Entry 8TW9 (electron microscopy, 3.60 A resolution); this record covers chains C and E of the 6 polymer chains in the assembly.

# Chain C
Name: Chromosome transmission fidelity protein 18
Organism: Saccharomyces cerevisiae
UniProt: P49956 (CTF18_YEAST); numbering as in UniProt (aligned over 715-740)
Amino-acid sequence (26 residues; numbered 715 to 740; the number before each row is that of its first residue):
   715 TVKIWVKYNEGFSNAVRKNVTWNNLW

# Chain E
Name: DNA polymerase epsilon catalytic subunit A
Organism: Saccharomyces cerevisiae
Notes: EC 2.7.7.7, 3.1.11.-
UniProt: P21951 (DPOE_YEAST); residues 1-2222 here = UniProt positions 1-2222
Amino-acid sequence (2222 residues; each row starts with the number of its first residue):
     1 MMFGKKKNNGGSSTARYSAGNKYNTLSNNYALSAQQLLNASKIDDIDSMM
    51 GFERYVPPQYNGRFDAKDIDQIPGRVGWLTNMHATLVSQETLSSGSNGGG
   101 NSNDGERVTTNQGISGVDFYFLDEEGGSFKSTVVYDPYFFIACNDESRVN
   151 DVEELVKKYLESCLKSLQIIRKEDLTMDNHLLGLQKTLIKLSFVNSNQLF
   201 EARKLLRPILQDNANNNVQRNIYNVAANGSEKVDAKHLIEDIREYDVPYH
   251 VRVSIDKDIRVGKWYKVTQQGFIEDTRKIAFADPVVMAFDIETTKPPLKF
   301 PDSAVDQIMMISYMIDGEGFLITNREIISEDIEDFEYTPKPEYPGFFTIF
   351 NENDEVALLQRFFEHIRDVRPTVISTFNGDFFDWPFIHNRSKIHGLDMFD
   401 EIGFAPDAEGEYKSSYCSHMDCFRWVKRDSYLPQGSQGLKAVTQSKLGYN
   451 PIELDPELMTPYAFEKPQHLSEYSVSDAVATYYLYMKYVHPFIFSLCTII
   501 PLNPDETLRKGTGTLCEMLLMVQAYQHNILLPNKHTDPIERFYDGHLLES
   551 ETYVGGHVESLEAGVFRSDLKNEFKIDPSAIDELLQELPEALKFSVEVEN
   601 KSSVDKVTNFEEIKNQITQKLLELKENNIRNELPLIYHVDVASMYPNIMT
   651 TNRLQPDSIKAERDCASCDFNRPGKTCARKLKWAWRGEFFPSKMDEYNMI
   701 KRALQNETFPNKNKFSKKKVLTFDELSYADQVIHIKKRLTEYSRKVYHRV
   751 KVSEIVEREAIVCQRENPFYVDTVKSFRDRRYEFKGLAKTWKGNLSKIDP
   801 SDKHARDEAKKMIVLYDSLQLAHKVILNSFYGYVMRKGSRWYSMEMAGIT
   851 CLTGATIIQMARALVERVGRPLELDTDGIWCILPKSFPETYFFTLENGKK
   901 LYLSYPCSMLNYRVHQKFTNHQYQELKDPLNYIYETHSENTIFFEVDGPY
   951 KAMILPSSKEEGKGIKKRYAVFNEDGSLAELKGFELKRRGELQLIKNFQS
  1001 DIFKVFLEGDTLEGCYSAVASVCNRWLDVLDSHGLMLEDEDLVSLICENR
  1051 SMSKTLKEYEGQKSTSITTARRLGDFLGEDMVKDKGLQCKYIISSKPFNA
  1101 PVTERAIPVAIFSADIPIKRSFLRRWTLDPSLEDLDIRTIIDWGYYRERL
  1151 GSAIQKIITIPAALQGVSNPVPRVEHPDWLKRKIATKEDKFKQTSLTKFF
  1201 SKTKNVPTMGKIKDIEDLFEPTVEEDNAKIKIARTTKKKAVSKRKRNQLT
  1251 NEEDPLVLPSEIPSMDEDYVGWLNYQKIKWKIQARDRKRRDQLFGNTNSS
  1301 RERSALGSMIRKQAESYANSTWEVLQYKDSGEPGVLEVFVTINGKVQNIT
  1351 FHIPKTIYMKFKSQTMPLQKIKNCLIEKSSASLPNNPKTSNPAGGQLFKI
  1401 TLPESVFLEEKENCTSIFNDENVLGVFEGTITPHQRAIMDLGASVTFRSK
  1451 AMGALGKGIQQGFEMKDLSMAENERYLSGFSMDIGYLLHFPTSIGYEFFS
  1501 LFKSWGDTITILVLKPSNQAQEINASSLGQIYKQMFEKKKGKIETYSYLV
  1551 DIKEDINFEFVYFTDISKLYRRLSQETTKLKEERGLQFLLLLQSPFITKL
  1601 LGTIRLLNQMPIVKLSLNEVLLPQLNWQPTLLKKLVNHVLSSGSWISHLI
  1651 KLSQYSNIPICNLRLDSMDYIIDVLYARKLKKENIVLWWNEKAPLPDHGG
  1701 IQNDFDLNTSWIMNDSEFPKINNSGVYDNVVLDVGVDNLTVNTILTSALI
  1751 NDAEGSDLVNNNMGIDDKDAVINSPSEFVHDAFSNDALNVLRGMLKEWWD
  1801 EALKENSTADLLVNSLASWVQNPNAKLFDGLLRYHVHNLTKKALLQLVNE
  1851 FSALGSTIVYADRNQILIKTNKYSPENCYAYSQYMMKAVRTNPMFSYLDL
  1901 NIKRYWDLLIWMDKFNFSGLACIEIEEKENQDYTAVSQWQLKKFLSPIYQ
  1951 PEFEDWMMIILDSMLKTKQSYLKLNSGTQRPTQIVNVKKQDKEDSVENSL
  2001 NGFSHLFSKPLMKRVKKLFKNQQEFILDPQYEADYVIPVLPGSHLNVKNP
  2051 LLELVKSLCHVMLLSKSTILEIRTLRKELLKIFELREFAKVAEFKDPSLS
  2101 LVVPDFLCEYCFFISDIDFCKAAPESIFSCVRCHKAFNQVLLQEHLIQKL
  2151 RSDIESYLIQDLRCSRCHKVKRDYMSAHCPCAGAWEGTLPRESIVQKLNV
  2201 FKQVAKYYGFDILLSCIADLTI
Disordered / not traced: 1-18, 89-112, 217-233, 1078-1083, 1190-2222
Bound ions: 4Fe-4S cluster Fe: Cys665, Cys668, Cys677
Residues lining bound ligands: 4Fe-4S cluster (SF4): Asp664, Cys665, Cys668, Phe670, Asn671, Cys677, Ala678, Cys763, Arg765
Swiss-Prot annotation at these positions:
  - zinc finger: Cys2108 to Cys2133 (CysA-type)
  - motif: Cys2164 to Cys2181 (CysB motif)
  - binding site (Zn(2+)): Cys2108, Cys2111, Cys2130, Cys2133
  - binding site ([4Fe-4S] cluster): Cys2164, Cys2167, Cys2179, Cys2181
  - mutagenesis: Met644 (M644G: Increases rates of C-to-A transversion substitutions; M644I: In POL2-9; temperature-sensitive mutant), Pro710 (P710S: In POL2-18; temperature-sensitive mutant)

# Chain C / chain E interface
Pairs across the interface (19):
  Trp719(C) with Leu1037(E); Glu1038(E)
  Val720(C) with Glu1038(E), hydrogen bond (backbone-backbone); Asp1041(E)
  Lys721(C) with Glu1038(E); Glu1040(E); Asp1041(E)
  Tyr722(C) with Asn997(E); Asp1041(E); Ser1044(E), hydrogen bond (backbone-side chain)
  Glu724(C) with Gln993(E)
  Phe726(C) with Asn450(E)
  Asn728(C) with Ile452(E)
  Ala729(C) with Ile452(E), hydrophobic
  Val730(C) with Tyr337(E), hydrophobic; Ile452(E); Glu472(E)
  Arg731(C) with Glu336(E)
  Asn733(C) with Asp334(E), hydrogen bond (side chain-backbone)
Interface residues without a listed pair, chain E (15 interface residues in all): Phe335, Glu453

# Overview
The interface between chain C and chain E involves 11 residues on one side and 15 on the other; the contacts
include 3 hydrogen bonds. Polar contacts include Tyr722(C)-Ser1044(E), Asn733(C)-Asp334(E) and
Val720(C)-Glu1038(E). Chain E binds 4Fe-4S cluster.
Here chain C is Chromosome transmission fidelity protein 18 and chain E is DNA polymerase epsilon catalytic
subunit A, both from Saccharomyces cerevisiae. Entry 8TW9 (Cryo-EM structure of S. cerevisiae
PolE-Ctf18-8-1-DNA) was determined by electron microscopy together with 9B8R, 8TW7, 8TW8, 8TWA and 8TWB from
the same study.
